PDB entry 1ZMS | X-ray diffraction, 2.80 A resolution | chains A and B

Chain A:
Molecule: TNF receptor associated factor 3
Organism: Homo sapiens
Notes: fragment: Sequence database residues 377-568
Reference sequence: Q13114 (TRAF3_HUMAN); residues 313-504 here correspond to UniProt positions 377-568 (UniProt number = residue number + 64)
Chain sequence (192 residues; numbered 313 to 504; the number before each row is that of its first residue):
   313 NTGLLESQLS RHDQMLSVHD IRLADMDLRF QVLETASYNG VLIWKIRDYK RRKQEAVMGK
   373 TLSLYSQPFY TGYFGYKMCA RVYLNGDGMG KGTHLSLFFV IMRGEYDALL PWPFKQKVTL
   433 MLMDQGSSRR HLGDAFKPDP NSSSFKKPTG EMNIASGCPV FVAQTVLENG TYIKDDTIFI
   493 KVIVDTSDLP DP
Curated features (UniProtKB/Swiss-Prot):
  - region: Leu-328 to Asn-351 (Microbial infection: Interaction with glycoprotein N of Andes and New York hantaviruses)

Chain B:
Molecule: Latent membrane protein 1
Reference sequence: P13198 (LMP1_EBVR); residue numbers follow UniProt; this construct covers 203-210
Chain sequence (8 residues; row label = number of the first residue in the row):
   203 HPQQATDD
Unresolved in the structure: 203
Curated features (UniProtKB/Swiss-Prot):
  - site (Interaction with host TRAF3): Pro-204, Gln-206, Thr-208, Asp-210

How chain A and chain B interact:
Pairs across the interface (21; chain A residue first):
  Arg-393(A) with Asp-210(B), salt bridge
  Tyr-395(A) with Ala-207(B); Asp-210(B), hydrogen bond
  Asp-399(A) with Ala-207(B); Thr-208(B), hydrogen bond
  Gly-400(A) with Thr-208(B)
  Phe-410(A) with Gln-205(B); Gln-206(B); Ala-207(B)
  Phe-448(A) with Pro-204(B), hydrophobic
  Ser-454(A) with Gln-206(B), hydrogen bond
  Ser-455(A) with Gln-206(B)
  Ser-456(A) with Gln-206(B), hydrogen bond
  Ile-466(A) with Gln-206(B)
  Ala-467(A) with Gln-206(B); Ala-207(B), hydrogen bond (backbone-backbone)
  Ser-468(A) with Pro-204(B); Gln-205(B)
  Gly-469(A) with Pro-204(B); Gln-205(B), hydrogen bond (backbone-backbone)
  Pro-471(A) with Gln-205(B)
Other interface residues (no listed pair), chain A (17 interface residues in all): Leu-374, Ser-375, Lys-449

Summary:
17 residues of chain A face 6 of chain B across their interface, with 6 hydrogen bonds and 1 salt bridge.
Polar contacts include Arg-393(A)/Asp-210(B), Tyr-395(A)/Asp-210(B) and Asp-399(A)/Thr-208(B).
Chain A is TNF receptor associated factor 3 (Homo sapiens) and chain B is Latent membrane protein 1; the
structure, LMP1 Protein binds to TRAF3 as a structural CD40, was determined by X-ray diffraction.
